PDB entry 3FQR | X-ray diffraction, 1.70 A resolution | chains A and B of the 3 polymer chains in the assembly

== Chain A ==
Name: HLA class I histocompatibility antigen, A-2 alpha chain
Organism: Homo sapiens
Notes: fragment: extracellular domains alpha1, alpha2, alpha3
UniProt: P01892 (1A02_HUMAN); residues 1-275 here correspond to UniProt positions 25-299 (UniProt number = residue number + 24)
Amino-acid sequence (275 residues; each row starts with the number of its first residue):
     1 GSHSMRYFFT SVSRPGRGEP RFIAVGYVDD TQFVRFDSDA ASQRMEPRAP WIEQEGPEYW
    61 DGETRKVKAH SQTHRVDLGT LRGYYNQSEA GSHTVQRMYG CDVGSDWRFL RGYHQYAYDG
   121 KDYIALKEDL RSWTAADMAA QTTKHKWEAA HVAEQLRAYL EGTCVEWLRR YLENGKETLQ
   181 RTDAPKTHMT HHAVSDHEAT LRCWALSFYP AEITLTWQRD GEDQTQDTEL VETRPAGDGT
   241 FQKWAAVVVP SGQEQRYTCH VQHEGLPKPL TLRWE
Disulfide bonds: C101-C164, C203-C259
Metal / ion sites: Cd2+ site 1: G1, H3; Mg2+ near E19 (its only coordinating residue here); Cd2+ site 2: D30, E212; Cd2+ site 3 near H191 (its only coordinating residue here); Cd2+ site 4: H197, E198

== Chain B ==
Name: Beta-2-microglobulin
Organism: Homo sapiens
UniProt: P61769 (B2MG_HUMAN); residues 1-98 here correspond to UniProt positions 22-119 (UniProt number = residue number + 21)
Amino-acid sequence (98 residues; row label = number of the first residue in the row):
     1 QRTPKIQVYS RHPAENGKSN FLNCYVSGFH PSDIEVDLLK NGERIEKVEH SDLSFSKDWS
    61 FYLLYYTEFT PTEKDEYACR VNHVTLSQPK IVKWDRDM
Disulfide bonds: C24-C79
Metal / ion sites: Cd2+ near H50 (its only coordinating residue here); Mg2+ near L86 (its only coordinating residue here)
Curated features (UniProtKB/Swiss-Prot):
  - modified residue: Q1 (Pyrrolidone carboxylic acid)
  - glycosylation (N-linked (Glc) (glycation) lysine): K18, K40, K47, K57, K90, K93

== How chain A and chain B interact ==
Pairs across the interface - 54 pairs, chain A then chain B:
  F8(A) - S54(B)
  F8(A) - F55(B)
  F9(A) - F55(B)
  T10(A) - L53(B)
  T10(A) - F55(B)
  T10(A) - F61(B)
  V12(A) - S32(B)
  R14(A) - D33(B)  salt bridge
  I23(A) - L53(B)
  V25(A) - D52(B)
  V25(A) - L53(B)
  V25(A) - S54(B)
  Y27(A) - S54(B)
  Y27(A) - Y62(B)
  Q32(A) - D52(B)  hydrogen bond
  R35(A) - D52(B)  salt bridge
  R48(A) - D52(B)  salt bridge
  Q96(A) - H30(B)  hydrogen bond
  Q96(A) - F55(B)
  Q96(A) - W59(B)  hydrogen bond (side chain-backbone)
  Q96(A) - F61(B)
  R97(A) - F55(B)
  Q115(A) - W59(B)
  Y116(A) - W59(B)
  A117(A) - W59(B)
  D119(A) - H30(B)
  G120(A) - R2(B)  hydrogen bond (backbone-side chain)
  G120(A) - H30(B)
  G120(A) - D58(B)
  G120(A) - W59(B)
  D122(A) - W59(B)  hydrogen bond
  H192(A) - D97(B)  salt bridge
  R202(A) - D97(B)  hydrogen bond (side chain-backbone)
  R202(A) - M98(B)
  W204(A) - D97(B)
  W204(A) - M98(B)
  L206(A) - P13(B)  hydrophobic
  V231(A) - Q7(B)
  E232(A) - K5(B)  salt bridge
  E232(A) - Q7(B)  hydrogen bond (backbone-side chain)
  R234(A) - Q7(B)  hydrogen bond
  R234(A) - Y9(B)
  R234(A) - M98(B)  hydrogen bond (side chain-backbone)
  P235(A) - Y9(B)  hydrogen bond (backbone-side chain)
  P235(A) - N23(B)
  P235(A) - Y25(B)
  A236(A) - R11(B)  hydrogen bond (backbone-side chain)
  A236(A) - N23(B)  hydrogen bond (backbone-side chain)
  G237(A) - R11(B)  hydrogen bond (backbone-side chain)
  G237(A) - L64(B)
  Q242(A) - Y9(B)
  Q242(A) - S10(B)
  Q242(A) - R11(B)  hydrogen bond (side chain-backbone)
  W244(A) - M98(B)  hydrogen bond (side chain-backbone)
Interface residues without a listed pair, chain A (36 interface residues in all): T94, M98, K121, T233, D238
Interface residues without a listed pair, chain B (24 interface residues in all): S27

== Overview ==
36 residues of chain A and 24 residues of chain B are in contact, with 15 hydrogen bonds and 5 salt bridges.
Among the polar pairs are R14(A)-D33(B), R35(A)-D52(B) and R48(A)-D52(B). G1(A) and H3(A) coordinate Cd2+ site
1. D30(A) and E212(A) coordinate Cd2+ site 2.
Here chain A is HLA class I histocompatibility antigen, A-2 alpha chain and chain B is Beta-2-microglobulin,
both from Homo sapiens. Entry 3FQR (Phosphorylation of self-peptides alters Human Leukocyte Antigen Class
I-restricted antigen presentation and generates tumor specific epitopes) was determined by X-ray diffraction
together with 3FQN, 3FQT, 3FQU, 3FQW and 3FQX from the same study.
